PDB entry 5NMU | X-ray diffraction, 2.15 A resolution | chains B and C of the 3 polymer chains in the assembly

Chain B (and C):
Name: Cbs-CP12
From: Microcystis aeruginosa PCC 7806
Notes: chain C of this document is another copy of the same molecule, construct and numbering; everything in this record applies to it too
UniProtKB: A8YJ50 (A8YJ50_MICAE); residues 5-208 here correspond to UniProt positions 2-205 (UniProt number = residue number - 3)
Amino-acid sequence (208 residues; each row starts with the number of its first residue):
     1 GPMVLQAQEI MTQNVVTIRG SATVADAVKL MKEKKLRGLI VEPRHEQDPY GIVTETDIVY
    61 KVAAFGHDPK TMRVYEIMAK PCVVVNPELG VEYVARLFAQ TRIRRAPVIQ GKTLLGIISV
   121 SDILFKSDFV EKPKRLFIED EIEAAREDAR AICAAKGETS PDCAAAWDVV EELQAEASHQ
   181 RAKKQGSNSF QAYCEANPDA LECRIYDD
Disordered / not traced: 1-3, 161-162, 179-208 (chain C: 161-165, 177-208)
Cystine bridges: Cys153-Cys163
Sequence notes: expression tag (1-4)

Interface between chain B and chain C:
Residue-residue contacts (80):
  Ala25(B) with Val130(C), hydrophobic
  Val28(B) with Leu124(C); Phe129(C), hydrophobic
  Met31(B) with Leu124(C), hydrophobic; Phe125(C)
  Lys32(B) with Phe125(C)
  Lys35(B) with Phe125(C)
  Leu36(B) with Leu124(C); Phe125(C)
  Arg37(B) with Arg37(C); Ser121(C), hydrogen bond; Phe125(C)
  Glu55(B) with Val120(C); Ser121(C), hydrogen bond; Leu124(C)
  Thr56(B) with Arg104(C)
  Ile58(B) with Leu124(C), hydrophobic; Phe129(C), hydrophobic
  Val59(B) with Ala95(C), hydrophobic; Val120(C); Ile123(C), hydrophobic
  Tyr60(B) with Phe98(C), hydrogen bond (side chain-backbone); Ala99(C); Arg102(C); Ile103(C), hydrogen bond (side chain-backbone)
  Val62(B) with Phe129(C), hydrophobic
  Ala63(B) with Ala95(C), hydrophobic; Phe129(C), hydrophobic; Leu136(C)
  Ala64(B) with Ala95(C); Arg96(C), hydrogen bond (backbone-side chain); Leu136(C)
  Phe65(B) with Arg96(C); Arg135(C); Leu136(C), hydrogen bond (backbone-backbone)
  Gly66(B) with Lys134(C); Arg135(C), hydrogen bond (backbone-backbone); Leu136(C)
  His67(B) with Pro133(C)
  Asp68(B) with Pro133(C)
  Pro69(B) with Phe129(C); Val130(C), hydrophobic
  Lys70(B) with Val130(C), hydrogen bond (side chain-backbone); Pro133(C)
  Ala95(B) with Val59(C), hydrophobic; Ala63(C), hydrophobic; Ala64(C)
  Arg96(B) with Ala64(C), hydrogen bond (side chain-backbone)
  Phe98(B) with Tyr60(C), hydrogen bond (backbone-side chain)
  Ala99(B) with Tyr60(C)
  Arg102(B) with Tyr60(C)
  Ile103(B) with Tyr60(C), hydrogen bond (backbone-side chain)
  Arg104(B) with Thr56(C); Arg104(C)
  Val120(B) with Glu55(C); Val59(C)
  Ser121(B) with Arg37(C), hydrogen bond; Glu55(C), hydrogen bond
  Ile123(B) with Val59(C), hydrophobic
  Leu124(B) with Val28(C); Met31(C), hydrophobic; Lys32(C); Leu36(C); Glu55(C)
  Phe125(B) with Met31(C); Lys32(C), hydrogen bond (backbone-side chain); Lys35(C); Leu36(C); Arg37(C)
  Phe129(B) with Val28(C), hydrophobic; Ile58(C), hydrophobic; Ala63(C), hydrophobic; Pro69(C)
  Val130(B) with Pro69(C), hydrophobic; Lys70(C), hydrogen bond (backbone-side chain)
  Pro133(B) with Gly66(C); His67(C); Asp68(C)
  Lys134(B) with Gly66(C)
  Leu136(B) with Ala64(C)
Also at the interface, not in a pair above, chain B (40 interface residues in all): Glu92, Arg135
Also at the interface, not in a pair above, chain C (41 interface residues in all): Ala25, Phe65, Glu92, Ser127, Glu131

Overview:
The interface between chain B and chain C involves 40 residues on one side and 41 on the other; the contacts
include 15 hydrogen bonds. Among the polar pairs are Arg37(B)-Ser121(C), Glu55(B)-Ser121(C) and
Tyr60(B)-Phe98(C).
Chain B and chain C are both Cbs-CP12 (Microcystis aeruginosa PCC 7806); the structure, Structure of hexameric
CBS-CP12 protein from bloom-forming cyanobacteria, was determined by X-ray diffraction, deposited together
with 5NPL and 5NVD.
